PDB entry 6LQF | X-ray diffraction, 1.50 A resolution | chains A and B of the 4 polymer chains in the assembly

[Chain A]
Molecule: AT-rich interactive domain-containing protein 4
Source organism: Arabidopsis thaliana
UniProt: Q6NQ79 (ARID4_ARATH); numbering as in UniProt (aligned over 545-747)
Chain sequence (204 residues; numbered 544 to 747; the number before each row is that of its first residue):
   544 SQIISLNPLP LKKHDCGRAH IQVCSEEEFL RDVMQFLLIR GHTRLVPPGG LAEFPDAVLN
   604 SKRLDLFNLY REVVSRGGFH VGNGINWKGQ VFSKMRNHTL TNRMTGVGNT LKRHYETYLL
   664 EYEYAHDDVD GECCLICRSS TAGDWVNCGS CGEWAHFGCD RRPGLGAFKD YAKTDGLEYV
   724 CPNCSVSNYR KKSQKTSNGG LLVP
Not modelled in the structure: 544-554, 730-747
Construct notes: expression tag (544)
Bound ions: Zn2+ site 1: His557, Cys559, Asp575, His669; Zn2+ site 2: Cys677, Cys680, His699, Cys702; Zn2+ site 3: Cys691, Cys694, Cys724, Cys727
Curated features (UniProtKB/Swiss-Prot):
  - zinc finger: Gly674 to Ser730 (PHD-type)
From the paper describing this entry:
  - mutagenesis - P598A/W630A: abolished binding to AT-containing DNA
  - binding site for the 12-nt DNA strand (chain B): Val601 to Ser604, Arg646 to Lys655
  - binding site for the 12-nt DNA strand: Asn626 to Lys631, Thr717
  - specificity-determining residues: Thr648

[Chain B]
Molecule: 12-nt DNA strand
Sequence (12 nucleotides; row label = number of the first residue in the row):
     1 TTTAGATCTA AA

[Interface between chain A and chain B]
Pairs across the interface (14; chain A residue first):
  Ala600(A) with DT3(B), phosphate contact
  Val601(A) with DT3(B), hydrogen bond to the phosphate; DA4(B), phosphate contact
  Leu602(A) with DA4(B), phosphate contact
  Asn603(A) with DA4(B), hydrogen bond to the phosphate
  Ser604(A) with DA4(B), hydrogen bond to the phosphate
  Arg646(A) with DG5(B), base contact; DA6(B), salt bridge to the phosphate
  Met647(A) with DA4(B), phosphate contact
  Thr648(A) with DG5(B), base contact; DA6(B), hydrogen bond to the base; DT7(B), base contact
  Gly649(A) with DA6(B), base contact
  His657(A) with DT3(B), phosphate contact
Interface residues without a listed pair, chain A (14 interface residues in all): Arg587, Asp599, Arg656, Lys712
Interface residues without a listed pair, chain B (7 interface residues in all): DT2, DA12

[Summary]
14 residues of chain A and 7 residues of chain B are in contact; the contacts include 4 hydrogen bonds and 1
salt bridge. Polar pairs include Thr648(A)-DA6(B), Val601(A)-DT3(B) and Asn603(A)-DA4(B). The paper reports a
binding site for the 12-nt DNA strand (chain B) at Val601(A) and Arg646(A); P598A/W630A of chain A abolish
binding to AT-containing DNA.
Chain A is AT-rich interactive domain-containing protein 4 (Arabidopsis thaliana) and chain B is a 12-nt DNA
strand; the structure, Crystal structure of Arabidopsis ARID5 ARID-PHD cassette in complex with H3K4me3
peptide and DNA, was determined by X-ray diffraction (same publication as 6LQE).
